8QKU - chains J and M of the 20 polymer chains in the assembly; structure by electron microscopy, 3.80 A resolution.

# Chain J
Molecule: 177-nt DNA strand
Sequence (177 nucleotides; numbered -80 to 96; the number before each row is that of its first residue; numbers below 1 keep their minus sign (DT-80 is residue -80)):
   -80 TACATGCACA GGATGTATAT ATCTGACACG TGCCTGGAGA CTAGGGAGTA ATCCCCTTGG
   -20 CGGTTAAAAC GCGGGGGACA GCGCGTACGT GCGTTTAAGC GGTGCTAGAG CTGTCTACGA
    40 CCAATTGAGC GGCCTCGGCA CCGGGATTCT CCAGGGCGGC CGCGGATGCA TTAATGC

# Chain M
Protein: Helicase SWR1
From: Saccharomyces cerevisiae S288C
UniProtKB: Q05471 (SWR1_YEAST); residues 1-1514 here = UniProt positions 1-1514
Chain sequence (1514 residues; row label = number of the first residue in the row):
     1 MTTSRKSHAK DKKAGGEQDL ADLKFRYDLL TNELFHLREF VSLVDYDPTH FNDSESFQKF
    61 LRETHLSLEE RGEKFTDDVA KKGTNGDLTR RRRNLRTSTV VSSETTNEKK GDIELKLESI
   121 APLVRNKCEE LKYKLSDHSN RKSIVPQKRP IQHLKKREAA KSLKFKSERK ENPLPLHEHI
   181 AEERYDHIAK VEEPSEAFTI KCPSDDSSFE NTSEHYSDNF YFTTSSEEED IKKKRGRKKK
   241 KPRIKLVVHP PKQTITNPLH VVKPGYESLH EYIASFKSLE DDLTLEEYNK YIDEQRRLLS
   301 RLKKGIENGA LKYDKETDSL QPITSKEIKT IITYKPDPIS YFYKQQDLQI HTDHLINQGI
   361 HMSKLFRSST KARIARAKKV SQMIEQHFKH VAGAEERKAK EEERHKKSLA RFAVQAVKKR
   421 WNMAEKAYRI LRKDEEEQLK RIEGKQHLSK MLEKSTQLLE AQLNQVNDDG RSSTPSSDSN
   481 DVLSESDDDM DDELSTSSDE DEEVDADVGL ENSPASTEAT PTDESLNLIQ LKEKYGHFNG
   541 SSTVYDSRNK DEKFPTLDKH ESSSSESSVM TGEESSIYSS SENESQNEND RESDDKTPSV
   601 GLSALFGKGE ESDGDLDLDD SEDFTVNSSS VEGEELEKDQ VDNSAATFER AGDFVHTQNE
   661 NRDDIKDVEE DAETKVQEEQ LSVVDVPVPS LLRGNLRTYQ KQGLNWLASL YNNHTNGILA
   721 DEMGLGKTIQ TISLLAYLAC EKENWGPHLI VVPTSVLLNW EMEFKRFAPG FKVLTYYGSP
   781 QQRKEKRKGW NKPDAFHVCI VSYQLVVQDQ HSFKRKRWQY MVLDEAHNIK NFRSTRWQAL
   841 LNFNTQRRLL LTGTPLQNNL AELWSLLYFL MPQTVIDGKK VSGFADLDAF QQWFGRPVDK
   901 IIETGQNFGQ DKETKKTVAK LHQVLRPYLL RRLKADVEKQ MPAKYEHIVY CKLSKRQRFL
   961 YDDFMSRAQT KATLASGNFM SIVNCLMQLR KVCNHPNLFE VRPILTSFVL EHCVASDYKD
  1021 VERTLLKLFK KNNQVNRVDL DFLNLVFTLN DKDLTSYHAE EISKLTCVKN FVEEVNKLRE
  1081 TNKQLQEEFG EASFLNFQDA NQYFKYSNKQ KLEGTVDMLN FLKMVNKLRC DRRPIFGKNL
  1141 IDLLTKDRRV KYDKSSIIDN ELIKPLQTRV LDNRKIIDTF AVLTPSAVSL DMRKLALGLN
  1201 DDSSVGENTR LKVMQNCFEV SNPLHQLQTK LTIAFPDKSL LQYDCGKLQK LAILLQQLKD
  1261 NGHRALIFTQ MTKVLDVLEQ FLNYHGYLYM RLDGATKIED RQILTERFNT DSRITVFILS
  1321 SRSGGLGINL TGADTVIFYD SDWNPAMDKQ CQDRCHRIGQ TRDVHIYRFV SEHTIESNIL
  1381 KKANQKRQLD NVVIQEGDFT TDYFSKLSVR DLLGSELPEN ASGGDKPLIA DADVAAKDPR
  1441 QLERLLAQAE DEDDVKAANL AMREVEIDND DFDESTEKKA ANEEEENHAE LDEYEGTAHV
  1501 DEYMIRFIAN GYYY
Not modelled in the structure: 1-681, 886-912, 1397-1514
Metal / ion sites: Mg2+: Thr728 (together with ADP)
Small-molecule neighbours:
  - ADP (adenosine-5'-diphosphate): Asn695, Leu696, Gln700, Met723, Gly724, Leu725, Gly726, Lys727, Thr728, Ile729, Arg766, Asn1329, Arg1354, Arg1357, Ile1358
  - beryllium trifluoride (BEF): Met723, Lys727, Thr728, Glu825, Gly1327, Arg1354, Arg1357
Swiss-Prot annotation at these positions:
  - motif: Asp824 to His827 (DEAH box)
  - binding site (ATP): Asp721 to Thr728

# How chain J and chain M interact
Residue-residue contacts (30; chain J residue first):
  DT-23(J) - Met980(M)  base contact
  DG-22(J) - Met980(M)  hydrogen bond to the base
  DG-22(J) - Asn984(M)  hydrogen bond to the sugar
  DG-21(J) - Asn984(M)  sugar contact
  DC-20(J) - Lys991(M)  salt bridge to the phosphate
  DG-19(J) - Met1271(M)  phosphate contact
  DG-19(J) - Thr1272(M)  hydrogen bond to the phosphate
  DG-19(J) - Lys1273(M)  phosphate contact
  DG-19(J) - Arg1322(M)  hydrogen bond to the sugar
  DG-18(J) - Gln804(M)  sugar contact
  DG-18(J) - Arg1322(M)  salt bridge to the phosphate
  DG-18(J) - Ser1323(M)  hydrogen bond to the phosphate
  DT-17(J) - Thr754(M)  hydrogen bond to the phosphate
  DT-17(J) - Gln804(M)  sugar contact
  DT-17(J) - Gly1294(M)  phosphate contact
  DT-17(J) - Arg1301(M)  salt bridge to the phosphate
  DT-16(J) - Leu805(M)  phosphate contact
  DT-16(J) - Gln808(M)  phosphate contact
  DA-15(J) - Ser779(M)  hydrogen bond to the phosphate
  DA-15(J) - Pro780(M)  phosphate contact
  DA-15(J) - Gln808(M)  phosphate contact
  DC60(J) - His811(M)  hydrogen bond to the sugar
  DC61(J) - Arg787(M)  hydrogen bond to the phosphate
  DG62(J) - Arg787(M)  salt bridge to the phosphate
  DG62(J) - Asn791(M)  phosphate contact
  DG63(J) - Lys788(M)  phosphate contact
  DG63(J) - Gly789(M)  phosphate contact
  DG63(J) - Trp790(M)  hydrogen bond to the phosphate
  DG63(J) - Asn791(M)  hydrogen bond to the phosphate
  DG63(J) - Lys792(M)  phosphate contact
Other interface residues (no listed pair), chain J (14 interface residues in all): DA59
Other interface residues (no listed pair), chain M (28 interface residues in all): Ser755, Pro793, Met987, Gln1270, Ser1320

# Summary
14 residues of chain J face 28 of chain M across their interface; the contacts include 11 hydrogen bonds and 4
salt bridges. Among the polar pairs are DG-22(J)-Met980(M), DG-22(J)-Asn984(M) and DG-19(J)-Arg1322(M).
Ligands of chain M: ADP and beryllium trifluoride.
Here chain J is a 177-nt DNA strand and chain M is Helicase SWR1 (Saccharomyces cerevisiae S288C). Entry 8QKU
(SWR1-nucleosome complex in configuration 1) was determined by electron microscopy (same publication as 8QKV).
